5DFJ - chains A and P of the 3 polymer chains in the assembly; structure by X-ray diffraction, 1.85 A resolution.

[Chain A]
Name: DNA-(apurinic or apyrimidinic site) lyase
Organism: Homo sapiens
Notes: EC 4.2.99.18
UniProt: P27695 (APEX1_HUMAN); residue numbers follow UniProt; this construct covers 43-318
Amino-acid sequence (276 residues; row label = number of the first residue in the row):
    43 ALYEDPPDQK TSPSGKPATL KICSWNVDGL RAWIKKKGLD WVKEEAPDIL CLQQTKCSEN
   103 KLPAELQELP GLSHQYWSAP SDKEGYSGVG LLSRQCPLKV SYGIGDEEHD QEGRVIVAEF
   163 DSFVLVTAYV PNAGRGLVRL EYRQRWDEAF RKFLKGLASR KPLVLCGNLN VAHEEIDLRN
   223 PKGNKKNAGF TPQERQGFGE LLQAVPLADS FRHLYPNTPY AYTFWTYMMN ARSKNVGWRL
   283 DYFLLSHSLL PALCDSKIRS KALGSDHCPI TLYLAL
Sequence notes: engineered mutation Gln96 (Glu in P27695), Asn210 (Asp in P27695)
What the authors report for this chain:
  - contacts within the chain: Asn68-Gln96 (hydrogen bond), Asn68-Asn210
  - mutagenesis - E96Q/D210N: abolished catalytic activity (citing earlier work)
  - conformationally variable residues (side-chain flip): Asn68, Gln96, Asn210
  - mutagenesis - R181A (3-fold): decreased binding to product DNA
  - mutagenesis - R181A (Kd = 0.4 nM): unchanged binding to substrate DNA
  - mutagenesis - R181A: decreased catalytic activity on AP-site incision
  - catalytic residues: Tyr171, Asn212, His309 (proposed by the authors, not directly observed)

[Chain P]
Molecule: 21-nt DNA strand
Sequence (21 nucleotides; row label = number of the first residue in the row):
     1 GCTGATGCGT XCGACGGATC C
Modified positions: 3DR (1',2'-dideoxyribofuranose-5'-phosphate) at position 11

[Chain A / chain P interface]
Pairs across the interface (33):
  Gln96(A) with DT10(P), sugar contact; 3DR_11(P), phosphate contact
  Lys98(A) with DG9(P), base contact
  Tyr128(A) with DG7(P), base contact; DC8(P), hydrogen bond to the base; DG9(P), sugar contact
  Tyr171(A) with DT10(P), sugar contact; 3DR_11(P), phosphate contact
  Asn174(A) with DT10(P), phosphate contact; 3DR_11(P), hydrogen bond to the sugar
  Arg177(A) with DT10(P), base contact
  Arg181(A) with DG9(P), sugar contact; DT10(P), salt bridge to the phosphate
  Asn210(A) with 3DR_11(P), hydrogen bond to the phosphate
  Asn212(A) with 3DR_11(P), phosphate contact
  Asn222(A) with DG13(P), hydrogen bond to the phosphate
  Asn226(A) with DC12(P), sugar contact; DG13(P), hydrogen bond to the phosphate
  Asn229(A) with DC12(P), sugar contact
  Ala230(A) with 3DR_11(P), sugar contact
  Phe266(A) with 3DR_11(P), sugar contact; DC12(P), phosphate contact
  Thr268(A) with DG13(P), sugar contact
  Met271(A) with DG13(P), sugar contact; DA14(P), sugar contact
  Lys276(A) with DA14(P), salt bridge to the phosphate
  Val278(A) with DG13(P), phosphate contact
  Trp280(A) with 3DR_11(P), sugar contact; DC12(P), sugar contact; DG13(P), hydrogen bond to the phosphate
  Leu282(A) with 3DR_11(P), sugar contact
  Asp308(A) with 3DR_11(P), phosphate contact
  His309(A) with 3DR_11(P), salt bridge to the phosphate
Other interface residues (no listed pair), chain A (26 interface residues in all): Arg156, Gly176, Met270, Ala273

[Overview]
26 residues of chain A and 8 residues of chain P are in contact, with 6 hydrogen bonds and 3 salt bridges.
Polar pairs include Tyr128(A)-DC8(P), Asn174(A)-3DR_11(P) and Asn210(A)-3DR_11(P). From the paper: catalytic
residues Tyr171(A), Asn212(A) and His309(A); E96Q/D210N of chain A abolish catalytic activity.
Chain A is DNA-(apurinic or apyrimidinic site) lyase (Homo sapiens) and chain P is a 21-nt DNA strand; the
structure, Human APE1 E96Q/D210N mismatch substrate complex, was determined by X-ray diffraction (same
publication as 5DFF, 5DFH, 5DFI and 5DG0).
